PDB entry 5Y5Z | electron microscopy, 6.70 A resolution (low resolution: residue-level contacts below are approximate; hydrogen-bond / salt-bridge calls are withheld) | chains O and Z of the 26 polymer chains in the assembly

[Chain O (and Z)]
Molecule: V-type ATP synthase, subunit K
Source organism: Thermus thermophilus HB8
Notes: chain Z of this document is another copy of the same molecule, construct and numbering; everything in this record applies to it too
UniProt: Q5SIT7 (Q5SIT7_THET8); residues -18 to 80 here correspond to UniProt positions 1-99 (UniProt number = residue number + 19)
Amino-acid sequence (99 residues; numbered -18 to 80; the number before each row is that of its first residue; numbers below 1 keep their minus sign (Met-18 is residue -18)):
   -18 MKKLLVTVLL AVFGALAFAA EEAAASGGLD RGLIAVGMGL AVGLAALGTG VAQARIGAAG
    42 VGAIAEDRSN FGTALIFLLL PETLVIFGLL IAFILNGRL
Disordered / not traced: -18 to 4

[Interface between chain O and chain Z]
Residue-residue contacts (12):
  Ala5(O) - Leu76(Z)
  Ala6(O) - Arg79(Z)
  Ala6(O) - Leu80(Z)
  Gly8(O) - Leu10(Z)
  Gly8(O) - Asp11(Z)
  Gly9(O) - Asp11(Z)
  Gly24(O) - Ala22(Z)
  Gly24(O) - Leu25(Z)
  Gly24(O) - Ala26(Z)
  Gly31(O) - Ala33(Z)
  Ala35(O) - Ala33(Z)
  Ala35(O) - Ile37(Z)
Interface residues without a listed pair, chain O (11 interface residues in all): Ser7, Gly20, Leu28, Ala39
Interface residues without a listed pair, chain Z (14 interface residues in all): Gly9, Leu21, Gly29, Arg36

[Overview]
The interface between chain O and chain Z involves 11 residues on one side and 14 on the other.
Both chains are V-type ATP synthase, subunit K (Thermus thermophilus HB8). Entry 5Y5Z (V/A-type
ATPase/synthase from Thermus thermophilus, rotational state 2) was determined by electron microscopy together
with 5Y5Y, 5Y5X and 5Y60 from the same study.
